Entry 8A1X (electron microscopy, 3.20 A resolution); this record covers chains D and E of the 6 polymer chains in the assembly.

[Chain D]
Protein: Na(+)-translocating NADH-quinone reductase subunit D
Organism: Vibrio cholerae
Notes: EC 7.2.1.1
Reference sequence: A0A085RHY8 (A0A085RHY8_VIBCL); residues 1-210 here = UniProt positions 1-210
Chain sequence (210 residues; row label = number of the first residue in the row):
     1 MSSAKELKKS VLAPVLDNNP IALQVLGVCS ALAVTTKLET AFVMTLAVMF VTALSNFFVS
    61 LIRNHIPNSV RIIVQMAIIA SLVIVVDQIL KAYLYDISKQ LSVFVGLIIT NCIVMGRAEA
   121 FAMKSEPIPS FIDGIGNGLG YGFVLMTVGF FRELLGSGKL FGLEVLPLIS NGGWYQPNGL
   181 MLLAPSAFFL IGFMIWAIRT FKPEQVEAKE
Disordered / not traced: 1-7, 209-210
Metal / ion sites: 2Fe-2S cluster Fe: Cys29, Cys112 (shared with Cys26(E), Cys120(E) of chain E)
Small-molecule neighbours:
  - 1,2-Distearoyl-sn-glycerophosphoethanolamine (3PE): Leu190, Phe193, Trp196, Ala197, Thr200
  - 2Fe-2S cluster (FES): Gly27, Cys29, Thr110, Asn111, Cys112
Reported in the primary citation:
  - mutagenesis - C29A: abolished binding to 2Fe-2S cluster

[Chain E]
Protein: Na(+)-translocating NADH-quinone reductase subunit E
Organism: Vibrio cholerae
Notes: EC 7.2.1.1
Reference sequence: A0A085QWM0 (A0A085QWM0_VIBCL); residues 1-198 here = UniProt positions 1-198
Chain sequence (198 residues; row label = number of the first residue in the row):
     1 MEHYISLLVK SIFIENMALS FFLGMCTFLA VSKKVKTSFG LGIAVIVVLT ISVPVNNLVY
    61 NLVLKPDALV EGVDLSFLNF ITFIGVIAAL VQILEMILDR FFPPLYNALG IFLPLITVNC
   121 AIFGGVSFMV QRDYSFAESV VYGFGSGVGW MLAIVALAGI REKMKYSDVP PGLRGLGITF
   181 ITAGLMALGF MSFSGVQL
Disordered / not traced: 1, 197-198
Metal / ion sites: 2Fe-2S cluster Fe: Cys26, Cys120 (shared with Cys29(D), Cys112(D) of chain D)
Small-molecule neighbours: 2Fe-2S cluster (FES): Gly24, Met25, Cys26, Thr27, Cys120

[Interface between chain D and chain E]
Residue-residue contacts (79; chain D residue first):
  Ile21(D) - Leu176(E)
  Ala22(D) - Leu176(E)
  Val25(D) - Cys26(E)  hydrogen bond (backbone-side chain)
  Val25(D) - Leu176(E)  hydrophobic
  Leu26(D) - Cys26(E)  hydrophobic
  Gly27(D) - Cys26(E)  hydrogen bond (backbone-side chain)
  Val28(D) - Met25(E)  hydrophobic
  Val28(D) - Cys26(E)
  Val28(D) - Phe180(E)  hydrophobic
  Cys29(D) - Phe22(E)  hydrogen bond (side chain-backbone)
  Cys29(D) - Leu23(E)
  Cys29(D) - Gly24(E)  hydrogen bond (side chain-backbone)
  Cys29(D) - Met25(E)  hydrogen bond (side chain-backbone)
  Cys29(D) - Cys120(E)  hydrophobic
  Leu32(D) - Phe22(E)
  Leu32(D) - Met25(E)  hydrophobic
  Ala33(D) - Phe22(E)  hydrophobic
  Ile72(D) - Ala88(E)  hydrophobic
  Ile72(D) - Gln92(E)
  Ile72(D) - Thr117(E)
  Ile72(D) - Val118(E)  hydrophobic
  Ile73(D) - Gly85(E)
  Ile73(D) - Ala88(E)  hydrophobic
  Met76(D) - Ile84(E)  hydrophobic
  Met76(D) - Val118(E)  hydrophobic
  Ala80(D) - Ile81(E)  hydrophobic
  Ile84(D) - Phe77(E)
  Ile84(D) - Ile81(E)  hydrophobic
  Asp87(D) - Phe80(E)
  Val103(D) - Ser127(E)
  Val103(D) - Phe128(E)  hydrophobic
  Phe104(D) - Phe21(E)
  Phe104(D) - Leu23(E)  hydrophobic
  Gly106(D) - Phe80(E)
  Gly106(D) - Phe123(E)
  Leu107(D) - Cys120(E)
  Leu107(D) - Phe123(E)  hydrophobic
  Leu107(D) - Gly124(E)
  Ile109(D) - Ile84(E)  hydrophobic
  Ile109(D) - Phe123(E)  hydrophobic
  Thr110(D) - Ile84(E)
  Thr110(D) - Val118(E)
  Thr110(D) - Asn119(E)
  Thr110(D) - Cys120(E)
  Cys112(D) - Cys26(E)  hydrophobic
  Met115(D) - Val118(E)  hydrophobic
  Leu180(D) - Leu188(E)  hydrophobic
  Leu183(D) - Met191(E)  hydrophobic
  Ala184(D) - Leu19(E)
  Ala184(D) - Phe22(E)  hydrophobic
  Ala184(D) - Ala187(E)  hydrophobic
  Pro185(D) - Gly184(E)
  Pro185(D) - Leu188(E)  hydrophobic
  Pro185(D) - Met191(E)
  Phe188(D) - Phe22(E)  hydrophobic
  Phe188(D) - Met25(E)  hydrophobic
  Phe188(D) - Phe180(E)
  Phe188(D) - Ala183(E)  hydrophobic
  Phe188(D) - Gly184(E)
  Phe189(D) - Ile181(E)
  Phe189(D) - Gly184(E)
  Phe189(D) - Leu185(E)
  Ile191(D) - Phe180(E)  hydrophobic
  Gly192(D) - Leu173(E)
  Gly192(D) - Gly177(E)
  Gly192(D) - Phe180(E)
  Phe193(D) - Ile181(E)  hydrophobic
  Ile195(D) - Gly172(E)
  Ile195(D) - Leu176(E)  hydrophobic
  Ile195(D) - Phe180(E)  hydrophobic
  Trp196(D) - Pro170(E)  hydrophobic
  Trp196(D) - Pro171(E)
  Trp196(D) - Leu173(E)  hydrophobic
  Arg199(D) - Gly172(E)
  Arg199(D) - Arg174(E)  hydrogen bond (side chain-backbone)
  Arg199(D) - Leu176(E)
  Val206(D) - Arg174(E)
  Glu207(D) - Arg174(E)  hydrogen bond (backbone-side chain)
  Glu207(D) - Gly175(E)
Interface residues without a listed pair, chain D (44 interface residues in all): Leu23, Gln24, Ser69, Val70, Val83, Ser102, Ala208
Interface residues without a listed pair, chain E (41 interface residues in all): Leu29, Ala89, Gln131

[Overview]
44 residues of chain D and 41 residues of chain E are in contact; the contacts include 7 hydrogen bonds. Polar
pairs include Val25(D)-Cys26(E), Gly27(D)-Cys26(E) and Cys29(D)-Phe22(E). 2Fe-2S cluster is bound between
chain D and chain E. Ligands of chain D: 1,2-Distearoyl-sn-glycerophosphoethanolamine. From the paper: C29A of
chain D abolishes binding to 2Fe-2S cluster.
Chain D is Na(+)-translocating NADH-quinone reductase subunit D and chain E is Na(+)-translocating
NADH-quinone reductase subunit E, both from Vibrio cholerae; the structure, Sodium pumping NADH-quinone
oxidoreductase with inhibitor DQA, was determined by electron microscopy, deposited together with 8A1T, 8A1U,
8A1V, 8A1W, 8A1Y, 8ACW and 8ACY.
